8XJM - chains A and E of the 5 polymer chains in the assembly; structure by electron microscopy, 2.85 A resolution.

# Chain A
Protein: Engineered miniGq
Source organism: synthetic construct
Chain sequence (246 residues; each row starts with the number of its first residue):
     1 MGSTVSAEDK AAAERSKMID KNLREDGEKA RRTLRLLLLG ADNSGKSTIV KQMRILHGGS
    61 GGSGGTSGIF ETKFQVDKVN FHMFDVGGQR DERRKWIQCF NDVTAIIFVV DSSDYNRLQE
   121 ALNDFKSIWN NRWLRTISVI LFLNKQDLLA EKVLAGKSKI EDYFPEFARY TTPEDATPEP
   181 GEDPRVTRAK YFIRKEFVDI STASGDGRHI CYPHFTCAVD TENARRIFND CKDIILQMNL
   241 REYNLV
Not modelled in the structure: 1-4, 55-67, 88-92

# Chain E
Protein: Antibody fragment scFv16
Source organism: synthetic construct
Notes: antibody fragment or engineered binder
Chain sequence (254 residues; row label = number of the first residue in the row; note: 1 number in that range is skipped by the numbering (no residue carries it; nothing is unmodelled there)):
     1 VQLVESGGGL VQPGGSRKLS CSASGFAFSS FGMHWVRQAP EKGLEWVAYI SSGSGTIYYA
    61 DTVKGRFTIS RDDPKNTLFL QMTSLRSEDT AMYYCVRSIY YYGSSPFDFW GQGTTLTVS
   121 SGGGGSGGGG SGGGGSDIVM TQATSSVPVT PGESVSISCR SSKSLLHSNG NTYLYWFLQR
   181 PGQSPQLLIY RMSNLASGVP DRFSGSGSGT AFTLTISRLE AEDVGVYYCM QHLEYPLTFG
   241 AGTKLELLEE NLYFQ
Not modelled in the structure: 121-136, 248-255
Cystine bridges: Cys21-Cys95, Cys159-Cys229

# Interface between chain A and chain E
Contacting residue pairs (25; chain A residue first):
  Val5(A) - His167(E)
  Ser6(A) - His167(E)
  Ser6(A) - Asn169(E)
  Ser6(A) - Tyr173(E)  hydrogen bond
  Ala7(A) - His232(E)
  Ala7(A) - Leu233(E)
  Glu8(A) - Tyr100(E)
  Glu8(A) - Pro106(E)
  Glu8(A) - Tyr173(E)
  Glu8(A) - Tyr175(E)  hydrogen bond
  Glu8(A) - Arg191(E)  salt bridge
  Glu8(A) - His232(E)  salt bridge
  Asp9(A) - Asn169(E)  hydrogen bond
  Asp9(A) - Tyr173(E)
  Ala11(A) - Tyr100(E)  hydrophobic
  Ala12(A) - Tyr100(E)
  Glu14(A) - Ser51(E)  hydrogen bond
  Glu14(A) - Ser52(E)
  Glu14(A) - Gly55(E)
  Glu14(A) - Thr56(E)  hydrogen bond
  Arg15(A) - Ile99(E)
  Arg15(A) - Tyr100(E)
  Arg15(A) - Tyr101(E)
  Met18(A) - Ser52(E)
  Met18(A) - Gly53(E)
Also at the interface, not in a pair above, chain E (20 interface residues in all): Ser30, Tyr49, Glu234, Tyr235

# Overview
10 residues of chain A face 20 of chain E across their interface; the contacts include 5 hydrogen bonds and 2
salt bridges. Polar pairs include Glu8(A)-Arg191(E), Glu8(A)-His232(E) and Ser6(A)-Tyr173(E).
Here chain A is Engineered miniGq and chain E is Antibody fragment scFv16, both from synthetic construct.
Entry 8XJM (Latanoprost acid bound Prostaglandin F2-alpha receptor-Gq Protein Complex) was determined by
electron microscopy, deposited together with 8XJK, 8XJL, 8XJN and 8XJO.
